PDB entry 9K10 | electron microscopy, 3.60 A resolution | chains T and A of the 36 polymer chains in the assembly

== Chain T ==
Name: 50S ribosomal protein L22
Organism: Mycolicibacterium smegmatis MC2 155
UniProtKB: A0QSD6 (RL22_MYCS2); residues 1-153 here = UniProt positions 1-153
Sequence (153 residues; numbered 1 to 153; the number before each row is that of its first residue):
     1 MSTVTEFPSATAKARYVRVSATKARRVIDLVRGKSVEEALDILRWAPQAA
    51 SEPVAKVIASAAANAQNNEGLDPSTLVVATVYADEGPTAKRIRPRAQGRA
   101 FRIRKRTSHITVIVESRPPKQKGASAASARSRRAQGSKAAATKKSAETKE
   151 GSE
Disordered / not traced: 1-5, 120-153
Metal / ion sites: Mg2+ near Ala46 (its only coordinating residue here)

== Chain A ==
Molecule: 23S ribosomal RNA
Organism: Mycolicibacterium smegmatis MC2 155
Sequence (3127 nucleotides; row label = number of the first residue in the row; numbers below 1 keep their minus sign (U-2 is residue -2)):
    -2 UUGUAAGUGUUUAAGGGCGCAUGGUGGAUGCCUUGGCACUGGGAGCCGAU
    48 GAAGGACGUAGGAGGCUGCGAUAAGCCUCGGGGAGCUGUCAACCGAGCGU
    98 UGAUCCGAGGAUGUCCGAAUGGGGAAACCCGGCACGAGUGAUGUCGUGUC
   148 ACCAGGCGCUGAAUAUAUAGGCGUCUGGGGGGAACGCGGGGAAGUGAAAC
   198 AUCUCAGUACCCGUAGGAAGAGAAAACAAAAUGUGAUUCCGUGAGUAGUG
   248 GCGAGCGAAAGCGGAGGAUGGCUAAACCGUAUGCAUGUGAUACCGGGUAG
   298 GGGUUGUGUGUGCGGGGUUGUGGGACCUAUCUUUCCGGCUCUACCUGGCU
   348 GGAGGGCAGUGAGAAAAUGUUGUGGUUAGCGGAAAUGGCUUGGGAUGGCC
   398 UGCCGUAGACGGUGAGAGCCCGGUACGUGAAAACCCGACGUCUGUCUUGA
   448 UGGUGUUCCCGAGUAGCAGCGGGCCCGUGGAAUCUGCUGUGAAUCUGCCG
   498 GGACCACCCGGUAAGCCUGAAUACUUCCCAGUGACCGAUAGCGGAUUAGU
   548 ACCGUGAGGGAAUGGUGAAAAGUACCCCGGGAGGGGAGUGAAAGAGUACC
   598 UGAAACCGUGCGCUUACAAUCCGUCAGAGCCCUCGACGUGUCGUGGGGUG
   648 AUGGCGUGCCUUUUGAAGAAUGAGCCUGCGAGUCAGGGACAUGUCGCGAG
   698 GUUAACCCGGGUGGGGUAGCCGCAGCGAAAGCGAGUCUGAAUAGGGCGUA
   748 UCCACACAAGAGUGUGUGGUGUAGUGGUGUGUUCUGGACCCGAAGCGGAG
   798 UGAUCUACCCAUGGCCAGGGUGAAGCGCGGGUAAGACCGCGUGGAGGCCC
   848 GAACCCACUUAGGUUGAAGACUGAGGGGAUGAGCUGUGGGUAGGGGUGAA
   898 AGGCCAAUCAAACUCCGUGAUAGCUGGUUCUCCCCGAAAUGCAUUUAGGU
   948 GCAGCGUCGCAUGUUUCUUGCCGGAGGUAGAGCUACUGGAUGGCCGAUGG
   998 GCCCCACAGGGUUACUGACGUCAGCCAAACUCCGAAUGCCGGUAAGUCCA
  1048 AGAGUGCGGCAGUGAGACGGCGGGGGAUAAGCUCCGUGCGUCGAGAGGGA
  1098 AACAGCCCAGAUCGCCGGCUAAGGCCCCUAAGCGUGUGCUAAGUGGAAAA
  1148 GGAUGUGCAGUCGCGAAGACAACCAGGAGGUUGGCUUAGAAGCAGCCACC
  1198 CUUGAAAGAGUGCGUAAUAGCUCACUGGUCAAGUGAUUGUGCGCCGAUAA
  1248 UGUAGCGGGGCUCAAGCACACCGCCGAAGCCGCGGCAGCCAACGUGUUGG
  1298 CUGGGUAGGGGAGCGUCCUGCAUCCGGUGAAGCCGCCGAGUGAUCGAGUG
  1348 GUGGAGGGUGUGGGAGUGAGAAUGCAGGCAUGAGUAGCGAUUAGGCAAGU
  1398 GAGAACCUUGCCCGCCGAAAGACCAAGGGUUCCUGGGCCAGGCCAGUCCG
  1448 CCCAGGGUGAGUCGGGACCUAAGGCGAGGCCGACAGGCGUAGUCGAUGGA
  1498 CAACGGGUUGAUAUUCCCGUACCCGUGUAUGUGCGUCCAUGAUGAAUCAG
  1548 CGGUACUAACCAUCCAAAACCACCGUGACCGCACCUUUCGGGGUGUGGCG
  1598 UUGGUGGGGCUGCAUGGGACCUUCGUUGGUAGUAGUCAAGCGAUGGGGUG
  1648 ACGCAGGAAGGUAGCCGUACCGGUCAGUGGUAAUACCGGGGUAAGCCUGU
  1698 AGGGAGUCAGAUAGGUAAAUCCGUCUGGCAUAUAUCCUGAGAGGUGAUGC
  1748 AUAGCCGAGUGAGGCGAAUUCGGUGAUCCUAUGCUGCCGAGAAAAGCCUC
  1798 UAGCGAGGACAUACACGGCCCGUACCCCAAACCAACACAGGUGGUCAGGU
  1848 AGAGAAUACUAAGGCGUACGAGUGAACUAUGGUUAAGGAACUCGGCAAAA
  1898 UGCCCCCGUAACUUCGGGAGAAGGGGGACCCACAUGGCGUGUAAGCCUUU
  1948 ACGGCCCAAGCGUGAGUGGGUGGCACAAACCAGUGAGAAGCGACUGUUUA
  1998 CUAAAAACACAGGUCCGUGCGAAGUCGCAAGACGAUGUAUACGGACUGAC
  2048 GCCUGCCCGGUGCUGGAAGGUUAAGAGGACCCGUUAACUCCCUUUGGGGG
  2098 UGAAGCGGAGAAUUUAAGCCCCAGUAAACGGCGGUGGUAACUAUAACCAU
  2148 CCUAAGGUAGCGAAAUUCCUUGUCGGGUAAGUUCCGACCUGCACGAAUGG
  2198 CGUAACGACUUCUCAACUGUCUCAACCAUAGACUCGGCGAAAUUGCACUA
  2248 CGAGUAAAGAUGCUCGUUACGCGCGGCAGGACGAAAAGACCCCGGGACCU
  2298 UCACUACAACUUGGUAUUGGUGCUCGAUACGGUUUGUGUAGGAUAGGUGG
  2348 GAGACUGUGAAGCUCACACGCCAGUGUGGGUGGAGUCGUUGUUGAAAUAC
  2398 CACUCUGAUCGUAUUGGGCCUCUAACCUCGGACCGUAUAUCCGGUUCAGG
  2448 GACAGUGCCUGGUGGGUAGUUUAACUGGGGCGGUUGCCUCCUAAAAUGUA
  2498 ACGGAGGCGCCCAAAGGUUCCCUCAACCUGGACGGCAAUCAGGUGUUGAG
  2548 UGUAAGUGCACAAGGGAGCUUGACUGCGAGACGGACAUGUCGAGCAGGGA
  2598 CGAAAGUCGGGACUAGUGAUCCGGCACCUCUGAGUGGAAGGGGUGUCGCU
  2648 CAACGGAUAAAAGGUACCCCGGGGAUAACAGGCUGAUCUUCCCCAAGAGU
  2698 CCAUAUCGACGGGAUGGUUUGGCACCUCGAUGUCGGCUCGUCGCAUCCUG
  2748 GGGCUGGAGCAGGUCCCAAGGGUUGGGCUGUUCGCCCAUUAAAGCGGCAC
  2798 GCGAGCUGGGUUUAGAACGUCGUGAGACAGUUCGGUCUCUAUCCGCCGCG
  2848 CGCGUCAGAAGCUUGAGGAAACCUGUCCCUAGUACGAGAGGACCGGGACG
  2898 GACGAACCUCUGGUAUACCAGUUGUCCCACCAGGGGCACGGCUGGAUAGC
  2948 CACGUUCGGACAGGAUAACCGCUGAAAGCAUCUAAGCGGGAAACCUCUUC
  2998 CAAGACCAGGCUUCUCACCCUCUAGGAGGGAUAAGGCCCCCCGCAGACCA
  3048 CGGGAUUGAUAGACCAGACCUGGAAGCCUAGUAAUAGGUGCAGGGAACUG
  3098 GCACUAACCGGCCGAAAACUUACAACA
Disordered / not traced: -2 to 1, 1562-1609, 2136-2144, 3121-3124
Metal / ion sites: Mg2+ site 1 near G13 (its only coordinating residue here); Mg2+ site 2: C28, G1354; Mg2+ site 3: C43, G214; Mg2+ site 4 near U56 (its only coordinating residue here); Mg2+ site 5 near U69 (its only coordinating residue here); Mg2+ site 6 near U117 (its only coordinating residue here); Mg2+ site 7: A159, U163, A164; Mg2+ site 8: G191, U2467; Mg2+ site 9 near G191 (its only coordinating residue here); Mg2+ site 10: A194, A196, C197; Mg2+ site 11 near G204 (its only coordinating residue here); Mg2+ site 12 near G217 (its only coordinating residue here); 244 more Mg2+ sites not listed

== Chain T / chain A interface ==
Pairs across the interface - 82 pairs, chain T then chain A:
  Thr11(T) - G582(A)  sugar contact
  Ala12(T) - G581(A)  sugar contact
  Lys13(T) - G580(A)  hydrogen bond to the sugar
  Lys13(T) - G581(A)  hydrogen bond to the sugar
  Ala14(T) - G580(A)  sugar contact
  Arg15(T) - G580(A)  hydrogen bond to the sugar
  Arg15(T) - G581(A)  salt bridge to the phosphate
  Tyr16(T) - A595(A)  stacking on the base
  Arg18(T) - C1436(A)  hydrogen bond to the sugar
  Arg18(T) - A1437(A)  phosphate contact
  Ser20(T) - G1381(A)  hydrogen bond to the base
  Thr22(T) - G1381(A)  hydrogen bond to the base
  Lys23(T) - G1381(A)  base contact
  Lys23(T) - C2235(A)  salt bridge to the phosphate
  Lys23(T) - G2236(A)  hydrogen bond to the base
  Arg25(T) - C604(A)  hydrogen bond to the sugar
  Arg25(T) - G605(A)  hydrogen bond to the sugar
  Arg26(T) - G2233(A)  salt bridge to the phosphate
  Arg26(T) - G2234(A)  salt bridge to the phosphate
  Arg32(T) - U606(A)  salt bridge to the phosphate
  Arg32(T) - G607(A)  phosphate contact
  Pro47(T) - G2233(A)  sugar contact
  Gln48(T) - G2233(A)  phosphate contact
  Gln48(T) - G2234(A)  phosphate contact
  Ala49(T) - G2234(A)  hydrogen bond to the phosphate
  Lys56(T) - G576(A)  hydrogen bond to the sugar
  Lys56(T) - G577(A)  hydrogen bond to the base
  Lys56(T) - G578(A)  hydrogen bond to the base
  Ser60(T) - C575(A)  hydrogen bond to the base
  Ser60(T) - G580(A)  base contact
  Ala63(T) - C575(A)  sugar contact
  Asn64(T) - G581(A)  hydrogen bond to the base
  Asn64(T) - G582(A)  hydrogen bond to the sugar
  Asn67(T) - C574(A)  hydrogen bond to the sugar
  Asn68(T) - G582(A)  hydrogen bond to the sugar
  Asn68(T) - G583(A)  sugar contact
  Tyr82(T) - G605(A)  sugar contact
  Tyr82(T) - U606(A)  sugar contact
  Ala83(T) - G605(A)  sugar contact
  Asp84(T) - G20(A)  hydrogen bond to the base
  Asp84(T) - G21(A)  sugar contact
  Glu85(T) - G21(A)  hydrogen bond to the sugar
  Glu85(T) - U22(A)  sugar contact
  Glu85(T) - C603(A)  base contact
  Glu85(T) - C604(A)  sugar contact
  Gly86(T) - U22(A)  sugar contact
  Pro87(T) - G23(A)  phosphate contact
  Lys90(T) - C1376(A)  salt bridge to the phosphate
  Arg91(T) - A1437(A)  hydrogen bond to the phosphate
  Arg91(T) - G1438(A)  salt bridge to the phosphate
  Arg93(T) - C1440(A)  base contact
  Pro94(T) - A1832(A)  base contact
  Pro94(T) - C1833(A)  base contact
  Arg95(T) - G863(A)  salt bridge to the phosphate
  Arg95(T) - A1832(A)  hydrogen bond to the base
  Arg95(T) - A2237(A)  hydrogen bond to the base
  Arg95(T) - U2837(A)  hydrogen bond to the base
  Ala96(T) - U862(A)  phosphate contact
  Ala96(T) - G863(A)  hydrogen bond to the phosphate
  Ala96(T) - G866(A)  phosphate contact
  Gln97(T) - G863(A)  base contact
  Gln97(T) - G866(A)  hydrogen bond to the phosphate
  Gly98(T) - G866(A)  base contact
  Gly98(T) - A1832(A)  base contact
  Arg99(T) - U862(A)  sugar contact
  Arg99(T) - A1832(A)  hydrogen bond to the base
  Ala100(T) - A1832(A)  base contact
  Phe101(T) - U862(A)  sugar contact
  Phe101(T) - A2237(A)  sugar contact
  Phe101(T) - A2238(A)  sugar contact
  Arg102(T) - A2237(A)  hydrogen bond to the sugar
  Ile103(T) - G2236(A)  phosphate contact
  Ile103(T) - A2237(A)  phosphate contact
  Arg104(T) - G2236(A)  phosphate contact
  Arg104(T) - A2237(A)  hydrogen bond to the phosphate
  Arg104(T) - A2238(A)  salt bridge to the phosphate
  Lys105(T) - G1438(A)  phosphate contact
  Lys105(T) - C2235(A)  sugar contact
  Lys105(T) - G2236(A)  salt bridge to the phosphate
  Arg106(T) - A1377(A)  salt bridge to the phosphate
  His109(T) - G21(A)  sugar contact
  His109(T) - U22(A)  salt bridge to the phosphate
Also at the interface, not in a pair above, chain T (48 interface residues in all): Ala50, Ala59, Thr88
Also at the interface, not in a pair above, chain A (43 interface residues in all): A865, G1375, A1383, G1386, G1439

== Overview ==
48 residues of chain T face 43 of chain A across their interface, with 29 hydrogen bonds, 12 salt bridges and
1 aromatic stacking contact. Among the polar pairs are Ser20(T)-G1381(A), Thr22(T)-G1381(A) and
Lys23(T)-G2236(A). C28(A) and G1354(A) coordinate Mg2+ site 2.
Chain T is 50S ribosomal protein L22 and chain A is 23S ribosomal RNA, both from Mycolicibacterium smegmatis
MC2 155; the structure, EF-G2 bound 50S ribosome subunit complex of M. smegmatis, was determined by electron
microscopy together with 9K0Z from the same study.
